PDB entry 4QZ1 | X-ray diffraction, 3.00 A resolution | chains S and T of the 28 polymer chains in the assembly

== Chain S ==
Name: Proteasome subunit alpha type-6
From: Saccharomyces cerevisiae
Notes: EC 3.4.25.1
UniProtKB: P40302 (PSA6_YEAST); residues 0-233 here correspond to UniProt positions 1-234 (UniProt number = residue number + 1)
Amino-acid sequence (234 residues; numbered 0 to 233; the number before each row is that of its first residue; numbering starts at 0):
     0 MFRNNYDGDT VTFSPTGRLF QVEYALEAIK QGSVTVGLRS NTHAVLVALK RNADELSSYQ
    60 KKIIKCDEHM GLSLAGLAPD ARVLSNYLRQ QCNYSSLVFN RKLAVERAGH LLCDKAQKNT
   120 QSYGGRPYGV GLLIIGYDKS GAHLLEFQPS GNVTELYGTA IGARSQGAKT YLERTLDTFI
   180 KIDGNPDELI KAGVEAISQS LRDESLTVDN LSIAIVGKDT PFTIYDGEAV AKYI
Not modelled in the structure: 0-2
UniProt features mapped onto this chain:
  - modified residue: Ser13 (Phosphoserine)
  - cross-link: Lys190 (Glycyl lysine isopeptide (Lys-Gly) (interchain with G-Cter in ubiquitin))

== Chain T ==
Name: Probable proteasome subunit alpha type-7
From: Saccharomyces cerevisiae
Notes: EC 3.4.25.1
UniProtKB: P21242 (PSA7_YEAST); residues -3 to 284 here correspond to UniProt positions 1-288 (UniProt number = residue number + 4)
Amino-acid sequence (288 residues; each row starts with the number of its first residue; numbers below 1 keep their minus sign (Met-3 is residue -3)):
    -3 MTSIGTGYDL SNSVFSPDGR NFQVEYAVKA VENGTTSIGI KCNDGVVFAV EKLITSKLLV
    57 PQKNVKIQVV DRHIGCVYSG LIPDGRHLVN RGREEAASFK KLYKTPIPIP AFADRLGQYV
   117 QAHTLYNSVR PFGVSTIFGG VDKNGAHLYM LEPSGSYWGY KGAATGKGRQ SAKAELEKLV
   177 DHHPEGLSAR EAVKQAAKII YLAHEDNKEK DFELEISWCS LSETNGLHKF VKGDLLQEAI
   237 DFAQKEINGD DDEDEDDSDN VMSSDDENAP VATNANATTD QEGDIHLE
Not modelled in the structure: -3 to 1, 245-284
UniProt features mapped onto this chain:
  - modified residue: Thr-2 (N-acetylthreonine)

== How chain S and chain T interact ==
Contacting residue pairs - 68 pairs, chain S then chain T:
  Asn4(S) - Leu6(T)
  Tyr5(S) - Asp5(T)  hydrogen bond
  Tyr5(S) - Leu6(T)  hydrophobic
  Thr9(S) - Arg126(T)
  Val10(S) - Gln19(T)  hydrogen bond (backbone-side chain)
  Val10(S) - Asn123(T)
  Val10(S) - Ser124(T)
  Val10(S) - Val125(T)
  Val10(S) - Arg126(T)
  Thr11(S) - Leu6(T)
  Thr11(S) - Gln19(T)
  Phe12(S) - Gln19(T)  hydrogen bond (backbone-side chain)
  Phe12(S) - Tyr22(T)
  Phe12(S) - Ala23(T)  hydrophobic
  Phe12(S) - Arg126(T)
  Phe12(S) - Pro127(T)
  Ser13(S) - Tyr22(T)
  Pro14(S) - Tyr22(T)  hydrophobic
  Pro14(S) - Lys25(T)
  Thr15(S) - Lys25(T)
  Gly16(S) - Tyr22(T)
  Gly16(S) - Lys25(T)
  Gly16(S) - Ala26(T)
  Leu18(S) - Leu77(T)  hydrophobic
  Leu18(S) - Arg126(T)
  Arg38(S) - Val56(T)
  Glu105(S) - Lys59(T)
  His109(S) - Arg82(T)
  Cys112(S) - Pro79(T)  hydrophobic
  Cys112(S) - Arg82(T)
  Asp113(S) - Arg82(T)  salt bridge
  Asp113(S) - Asn86(T)
  Gln116(S) - Pro79(T)
  Gln116(S) - Asp80(T)
  Gln116(S) - His83(T)  hydrogen bond
  Gln116(S) - Arg126(T)
  Thr119(S) - Arg126(T)  hydrogen bond (backbone-side chain)
  Gln120(S) - Val125(T)
  Gln120(S) - Arg126(T)  hydrogen bond (backbone-backbone)
  Gln120(S) - Pro127(T)
  Gln120(S) - Phe128(T)
  Ser121(S) - Ser124(T)
  Tyr122(S) - Ser124(T)  hydrogen bond (backbone-backbone)
  His142(S) - Lys59(T)
  Ser149(S) - Pro79(T)
  Gly150(S) - Pro79(T)
  Asn151(S) - Ile78(T)
  Asn151(S) - Pro79(T)
  Thr153(S) - Leu55(T)
  Thr153(S) - Asn60(T)
  Glu154(S) - Leu55(T)
  Glu154(S) - Val56(T)
  Glu154(S) - Lys59(T)
  Glu154(S) - Asn60(T)  hydrogen bond (backbone-side chain)
  Leu155(S) - Leu54(T)
  Leu155(S) - Leu55(T)  hydrophobic
  Leu155(S) - Val56(T)
  Tyr156(S) - Lys53(T)
  Tyr156(S) - Leu54(T)  hydrogen bond (backbone-backbone)
  Tyr156(S) - Leu55(T)
  Tyr156(S) - Val56(T)
  Tyr156(S) - Pro57(T)
  Gly157(S) - Leu54(T)
  Lys168(S) - Leu54(T)
  Leu171(S) - Leu54(T)
  Glu172(S) - Ser52(T)  hydrogen bond
  Glu172(S) - Lys53(T)
  Leu175(S) - Lys53(T)
Also at the interface, not in a pair above, chain S (38 interface residues in all): Lys117, Ser139, Val152, Phe178
Also at the interface, not in a pair above, chain T (30 interface residues in all): His119, Gly129

== Summary ==
38 residues of chain S and 30 residues of chain T are in contact, with 10 hydrogen bonds and 1 salt bridge.
Among the polar pairs are Asp113(S)-Arg82(T), Tyr5(S)-Asp5(T) and Val10(S)-Gln19(T).
Chain S is Proteasome subunit alpha type-6 and chain T is Probable proteasome subunit alpha type-7, both from
Saccharomyces cerevisiae; the structure, yCP beta5-M45T mutant in complex with the epoxyketone inhibitor ONX
0914, was determined by X-ray diffraction, deposited together with 4QUX, 4QUY, 4QV0, 4QV1, 4QV3, 4QV4 and 42
further entries.
